Entry 9MIH (electron microscopy, 3.90 A resolution); this record covers chains A and G of the 14 polymer chains in the assembly.

== Chain A ==
Molecule: HIV-1 Envelope Glycoprotein BG505 SOSIP.664 gp120
From: Human immunodeficiency virus 1
UniProtKB: Q2N0S6 (Q2N0S6_9HIV1); the construct lacks a stretch of the UniProt sequence and is renumbered around it, so the offset changes along the chain: 31-141 = UniProt 30-140; 150-185 = UniProt 141-176; 189-309 = UniProt 188-308; 312-323 = UniProt 309-320; 2 more segments
Chain sequence (516 residues; row label = number of the first residue in the row; note: 14 numbers in that range are skipped by the numbering (no residue carries them; nothing is unmodelled there); a row labelled like 185A-185K holds insertion residues (185A, then the next letters in order); numbers below 1 keep their minus sign (Met-4 is residue -4)):
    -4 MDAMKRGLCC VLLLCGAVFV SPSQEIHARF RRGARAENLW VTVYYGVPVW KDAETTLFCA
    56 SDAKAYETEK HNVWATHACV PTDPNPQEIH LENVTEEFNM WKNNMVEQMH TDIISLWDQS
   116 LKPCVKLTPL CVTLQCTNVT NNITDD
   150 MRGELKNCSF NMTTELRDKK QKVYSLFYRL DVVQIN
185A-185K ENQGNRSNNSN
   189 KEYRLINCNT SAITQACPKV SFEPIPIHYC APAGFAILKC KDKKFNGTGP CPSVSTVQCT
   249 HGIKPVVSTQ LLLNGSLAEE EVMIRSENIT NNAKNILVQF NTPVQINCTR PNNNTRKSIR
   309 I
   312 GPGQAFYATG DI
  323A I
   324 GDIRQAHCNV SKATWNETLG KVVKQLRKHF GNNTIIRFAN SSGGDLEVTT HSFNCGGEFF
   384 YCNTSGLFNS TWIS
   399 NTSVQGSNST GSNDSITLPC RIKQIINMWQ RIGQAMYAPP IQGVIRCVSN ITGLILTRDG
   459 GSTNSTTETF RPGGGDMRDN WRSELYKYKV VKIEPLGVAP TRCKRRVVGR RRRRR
Not modelled in the structure: -4 to 32, 57-70, 185A-185K, 399-411, 504-513
Disulfide bonds: Cys54-Cys74, Cys119-Cys205, Cys126-Cys196, Cys131-Cys157, Cys218-Cys247, Cys228-Cys239, Cys296-Cys331, Cys378-Cys445, Cys385-Cys418
Covalent attachments: N-acetylglucosamine (NAG) linked to Asn88, Asn133, Asn156, Asn160, Asn197, Asn234, Asn262, Asn276, Asn295, Asn301, Asn332, Asn339, Asn363, Asn386, Asn392, Asn448
Differences from the reference sequence: expression tag (-4 to 30, 509-513); engineered mutation Asn332 (Thr330 in Q2N0S6), Cys501 (Ala498 in Q2N0S6)
What the authors report for this chain:
  - post-translational modification sites: Asn276
  - conformationally variable residues: Asn276

== Chain G ==
Molecule: RM20A3 heavy chain Fv
From: Macaca mulatta
Chain sequence (125 residues; row label = number of the first residue in the row; a row labelled like 82A-82C holds insertion residues (82A, then the next letters in order)):
     1 EVQLVETGGG LVQPGGSLKL SCRASGYTFS SFAMSWVRQA PGKGLEWVSL IN
   52A D
    53 RGGLTFYVDS VKGRFTISRD NSKNTLSLQM
82A-82C HSL
    83 RDGDTAVYYC ATGGMSSA
100A-100H LQSSKYYF
   101 DFWGQGALVT VSS
Not modelled in the structure: 113
Disulfide bonds: Cys22-Cys92

== How chain A and chain G interact ==
Contacting residue pairs - 8 pairs, chain A then chain G:
  Thr499(A) with Ala100(G), hydrogen bond (side chain-backbone)
  Arg500(A) with Ser98(G), hydrogen bond (side chain-backbone); Ser99(G), hydrogen bond (side chain-backbone); Ala100(G); Gln100B(G), hydrogen bond (side chain-backbone); Ser100C(G), hydrogen bond (side chain-backbone); Ser100D(G); Tyr100F(G)
Interface residues without a listed pair, chain A (4 interface residues in all): Tyr39, Cys501
Interface residues without a listed pair, chain G (8 interface residues in all): Leu100A

== In short ==
The interface between chain A and chain G involves 4 residues on one side and 8 on the other; the contacts
include 5 hydrogen bonds. Polar contacts include Thr499(A)-Ala100(G), Arg500(A)-Ser98(G) and
Arg500(A)-Ser99(G). From the paper: a modification site at Asn276(A); conformational variability at Asn276(A).
Chain A is HIV-1 Envelope Glycoprotein BG505 SOSIP.664 gp120 (Human immunodeficiency virus 1) and chain G is
RM20A3 heavy chain Fv (Macaca mulatta); the structure, 273-4D01 Fab in complex with HIV-1 BG505 SOSIP Env
trimer and RM20A3 Fab, was determined by electron microscopy together with 9MIA, 9MIB, 9MIC, 9MID, 9MIF, 9MII
and 4 further entries from the same study.
